Entry 5FGH (X-ray diffraction, 2.80 A resolution); this record covers chains B and C of the 28 polymer chains in the assembly.

# Chain B
Molecule: Proteasome subunit alpha type-3
Source organism: Saccharomyces cerevisiae (strain ATCC 204508 / S288c)
Notes: EC 3.4.25.1
UniProt: P23638 (PSA3_YEAST); residues 0-257 here correspond to UniProt positions 1-258 (UniProt number = residue number + 1)
Sequence (258 residues; each row starts with the number of its first residue; numbering starts at 0):
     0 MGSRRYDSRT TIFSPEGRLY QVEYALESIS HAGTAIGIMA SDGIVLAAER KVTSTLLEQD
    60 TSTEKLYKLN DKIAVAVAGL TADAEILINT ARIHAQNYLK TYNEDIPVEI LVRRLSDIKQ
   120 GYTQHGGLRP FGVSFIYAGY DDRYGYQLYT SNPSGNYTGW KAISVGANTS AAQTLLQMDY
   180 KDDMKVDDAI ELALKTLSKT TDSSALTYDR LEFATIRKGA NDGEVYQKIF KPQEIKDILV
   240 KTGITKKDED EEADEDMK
Disordered / not traced: 0, 245-257
UniProt features mapped onto this chain:
  - cross-link (Glycyl lysine isopeptide (Lys-Gly)): Lys99 (interchain with G-Cter in ubiquitin), Lys198 (interchain with G-Cter in ubiquitin), Lys230 (interchain with G-Cter in ubiquitin)

# Chain C
Molecule: Proteasome subunit alpha type-4
Source organism: Saccharomyces cerevisiae (strain ATCC 204508 / S288c)
Notes: EC 3.4.25.1
UniProt: P40303 (PSA4_YEAST); residues -1 to 252 here correspond to UniProt positions 1-254 (UniProt number = residue number + 2)
Sequence (254 residues; each row starts with the number of its first residue; numbers below 1 keep their minus sign (Met-1 is residue -1)):
    -1 MSGYDRALSI FSPDGHIFQV EYALEAVKRG TCAVGVKGKN CVVLGCERRS TLKLQDTRIT
    59 PSKVSKIDSH VVLSFSGLNA DSRILIEKAR VEAQSHRLTL EDPVTVEYLT RYVAGVQQRY
   119 TQSGGVRPFG VSTLIAGFDP RDDEPKLYQT EPSGIYSSWS AQTIGRNSKT VREFLEKNYD
   179 RKEPPATVEE CVKLTVRSLL EVVQTGAKNI EITVVKPDSD IVALSSEEIN QYVTQIEQEK
   239 QEQQEQDKKK KSNH
Disordered / not traced: -1 to 0, 241-252
UniProt features mapped onto this chain:
  - modified residue: Thr58 (Phosphothreonine)

# How chain B and chain C interact
Pairs across the interface (75; chain B residue first):
  Arg3(B) - Arg4(C)  hydrogen bond (backbone-side chain)
  Asp6(B) - Tyr2(C)  hydrogen bond
  Asp6(B) - Arg4(C)  salt bridge
  Arg8(B) - Arg4(C)
  Thr10(B) - Leu6(C)
  Thr10(B) - Arg125(C)
  Ile11(B) - Leu6(C)  hydrophobic
  Ile11(B) - Gln17(C)
  Phe12(B) - Gln17(C)  hydrogen bond (backbone-side chain)
  Phe12(B) - Tyr20(C)  hydrophobic
  Phe12(B) - Ala21(C)  hydrophobic
  Phe12(B) - Leu76(C)  hydrophobic
  Phe12(B) - Arg125(C)
  Phe12(B) - Pro126(C)
  Phe12(B) - Gly128(C)
  Ser13(B) - Tyr20(C)
  Pro14(B) - Tyr20(C)  hydrophobic
  Pro14(B) - Glu23(C)
  Glu15(B) - Glu23(C)
  Glu15(B) - Arg27(C)  hydrogen bond (backbone-side chain)
  Gly16(B) - Tyr20(C)
  Gly16(B) - Glu23(C)
  Gly16(B) - Ala24(C)
  Gly16(B) - Arg27(C)
  Arg17(B) - Arg27(C)
  Leu18(B) - Leu76(C)  hydrophobic
  Leu18(B) - Arg125(C)
  Met38(B) - Asp54(C)
  Met38(B) - Arg56(C)
  Arg112(B) - Arg81(C)
  Ser115(B) - Arg81(C)  hydrogen bond (backbone-side chain)
  Asp116(B) - Arg81(C)  salt bridge
  Gln119(B) - Ala78(C)
  Gln119(B) - Asp79(C)
  Gln119(B) - Ile82(C)
  Thr122(B) - Arg125(C)  hydrogen bond (backbone-side chain)
  Gln123(B) - Tyr118(C)
  Gln123(B) - Gly123(C)
  Gln123(B) - Val124(C)
  Gln123(B) - Arg125(C)  hydrogen bond (backbone-backbone)
  Gln123(B) - Pro126(C)
  Gln123(B) - Phe127(C)
  His124(B) - Gly123(C)
  His124(B) - Val124(C)
  Gly125(B) - Tyr2(C)
  Gly125(B) - Gly123(C)
  Gly126(B) - Tyr2(C)
  Tyr143(B) - Arg56(C)  hydrogen bond (backbone-side chain)
  Tyr143(B) - Ile57(C)  hydrophobic
  Tyr145(B) - Arg56(C)  hydrogen bond (backbone-side chain)
  Gln146(B) - Ile57(C)
  Leu147(B) - Ile57(C)
  Tyr148(B) - Ile57(C)
  Ser153(B) - Ala78(C)
  Gly154(B) - Ala78(C)
  Gly154(B) - Arg81(C)  hydrogen bond (backbone-side chain)
  Asn155(B) - Asn77(C)
  Asn155(B) - Ala78(C)
  Tyr156(B) - Pro59(C)  hydrophobic
  Tyr156(B) - Arg81(C)
  Gly158(B) - Gln53(C)
  Gly158(B) - Asp54(C)  hydrogen bond (backbone-backbone)
  Gly158(B) - Ile57(C)
  Gly158(B) - Thr58(C)  hydrogen bond (backbone-side chain)
  Trp159(B) - Leu50(C)  hydrophobic
  Trp159(B) - Lys51(C)
  Trp159(B) - Leu52(C)
  Trp159(B) - Gln53(C)
  Trp159(B) - Asp54(C)
  Lys160(B) - Leu52(C)  hydrogen bond (backbone-backbone)
  Lys160(B) - Gln53(C)
  Lys160(B) - Asp54(C)
  Ala161(B) - Leu52(C)
  Leu175(B) - Leu52(C)
  Gln176(B) - Leu52(C)
Also at the interface, not in a pair above, chain B (40 interface residues in all): Thr157, Gln172, Tyr179

# Summary
40 residues of chain B and 31 residues of chain C are in contact, with 13 hydrogen bonds and 2 salt bridges.
Polar pairs include Asp6(B)-Arg4(C), Asp116(B)-Arg81(C) and Arg3(B)-Arg4(C).
Chain B is Proteasome subunit alpha type-3 and chain C is Proteasome subunit alpha type-4, both from
Saccharomyces cerevisiae (strain ATCC 204508 / S288c); the structure, Yeast 20S proteasome beta5-K33A mutant
(propeptide expressed in trans) in complex with MG132, was determined by X-ray diffraction (same publication
as 5CZ4, 5CZ5, 5CZ6, 5CZ7, 5CZ8, 5CZ9 and 16 further entries).
